PDB entry 4GVL | X-ray diffraction, 3.00 A resolution | chains A and B of the 4 polymer chains in the assembly

# Chain A (and B)
Molecule: TrkA domain protein
Organism: Geobacter sulfurreducens
Notes: chain B of this document is another copy of the same molecule, construct and numbering; everything in this record applies to it too
UniProt: Q74FS9 (Q74FS9_GEOSL); residue numbers follow UniProt; this construct covers 107-564
Amino-acid sequence (462 residues; each row starts with the number of its first residue):
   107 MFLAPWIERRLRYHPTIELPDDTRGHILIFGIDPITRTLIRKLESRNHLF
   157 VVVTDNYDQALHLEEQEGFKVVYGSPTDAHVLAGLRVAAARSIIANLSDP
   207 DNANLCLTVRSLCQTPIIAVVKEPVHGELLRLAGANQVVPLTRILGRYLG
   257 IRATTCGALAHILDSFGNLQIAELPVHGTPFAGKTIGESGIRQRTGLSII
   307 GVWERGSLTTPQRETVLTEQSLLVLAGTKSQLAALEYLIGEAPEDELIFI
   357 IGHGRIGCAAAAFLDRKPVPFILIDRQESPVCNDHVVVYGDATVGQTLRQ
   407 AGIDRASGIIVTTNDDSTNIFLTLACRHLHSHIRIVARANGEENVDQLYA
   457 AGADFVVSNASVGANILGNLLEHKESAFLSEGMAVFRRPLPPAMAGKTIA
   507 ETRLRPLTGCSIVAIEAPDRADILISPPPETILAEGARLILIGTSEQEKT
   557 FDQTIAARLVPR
Disordered / not traced: 107-109, 565-568
Construct notes: expression tag (565-568)
Ion coordination: Ca2+ site 1: T183, N210, T214 (shared with 2 residues of chain D); Zn2+: H359, C364, C388, H391; Ca2+ site 2: E449, N450, Q453 (shared with T183(B), N210(B), T214(B) of chain B)
Ligand contacts: adenosine monophosphate (AMP): I357, G358, H359, G360, R361, I362, G363, I380, D381, R382, Q383, G396, D397, A398, T399, T418, T419, N420, T424, R444
From the paper describing this entry:
  - Zn2+ coordination: H359, C364, C388, H391
  - Ca2+ coordination: T183, N210, T214, E449, N450, Q453

# Chain A / chain B interface
Pairs across the interface - 32 pairs, chain A then chain B:
  R115(A) with R118(B), hydrogen bond (backbone-side chain); H120(B), hydrogen bond (backbone-side chain)
  R116(A) with E114(B), salt bridge; L117(B); R118(B), hydrogen bond (side chain-backbone); H120(B), hydrogen bond
  L117(A) with R118(B), hydrogen bond (backbone-side chain)
  Y119(A) with R118(B)
  L167(A) with R118(B)
  H168(A) with Y163(B)
  E171(A) with H120(B), salt bridge
  V400(A) with P386(B)
  S423(A) with P206(B); D207(B), hydrogen bond; N210(B), hydrogen bond
  I426(A) with N210(B); L213(B), hydrophobic
  F427(A) with D205(B); P206(B), hydrophobic; H232(B)
  L430(A) with A209(B), hydrophobic; L235(B); L238(B), hydrophobic
  H434(A) with E234(B), salt bridge; L235(B); L238(B)
  E449(A) with D184(B)
  N450(A) with N210(B)
  Q453(A) with N210(B); L213(B); T214(B)
  A457(A) with L213(B), hydrophobic
Also at the interface, not in a pair above, chain A (22 interface residues in all): E114, T399, T424, A431, A456
Also at the interface, not in a pair above, chain B (23 interface residues in all): Y119, Y179, T183, S217, A239

# Summary
22 residues of chain A face 23 of chain B across their interface, with 7 hydrogen bonds and 3 salt bridges.
Polar pairs include R116(A)-E114(B), E171(A)-H120(B) and H434(A)-E234(B). Chain A binds adenosine
monophosphate. The paper reports Ca2+ coordination by T183(A), N210(A) and T214(A) among others; Zn2+
coordination by H359(A), C364(A) and C388(A) among others.
Both chains are TrkA domain protein (Geobacter sulfurreducens). Entry 4GVL (Crystal Structure of the GsuK RCK
domain) was determined by X-ray diffraction (same publication as 4GX0, 4GX1, 4GX2 and 4GX5).
